Entry 6O2Q (electron microscopy, 3.70 A resolution); this record covers chains B and F of the 12 polymer chains in the assembly.

== Chain B (and F) ==
Molecule: Tubulin beta chain
Organism: Sus scrofa
Notes: chain F of this document is another copy of the same molecule, construct and numbering; everything in this record applies to it too
Reference sequence: P02554 (TBB_PIG); the author numbering skips numbers that UniProt does not, so the offset changes along the chain: 1-44 = UniProt 1-44; 47-360 = UniProt 45-358; 369-455 = UniProt 359-445
Sequence (445 residues; each row starts with the number of its first residue; note: 10 numbers in that range are skipped by the numbering (no residue carries them; nothing is unmodelled there)):
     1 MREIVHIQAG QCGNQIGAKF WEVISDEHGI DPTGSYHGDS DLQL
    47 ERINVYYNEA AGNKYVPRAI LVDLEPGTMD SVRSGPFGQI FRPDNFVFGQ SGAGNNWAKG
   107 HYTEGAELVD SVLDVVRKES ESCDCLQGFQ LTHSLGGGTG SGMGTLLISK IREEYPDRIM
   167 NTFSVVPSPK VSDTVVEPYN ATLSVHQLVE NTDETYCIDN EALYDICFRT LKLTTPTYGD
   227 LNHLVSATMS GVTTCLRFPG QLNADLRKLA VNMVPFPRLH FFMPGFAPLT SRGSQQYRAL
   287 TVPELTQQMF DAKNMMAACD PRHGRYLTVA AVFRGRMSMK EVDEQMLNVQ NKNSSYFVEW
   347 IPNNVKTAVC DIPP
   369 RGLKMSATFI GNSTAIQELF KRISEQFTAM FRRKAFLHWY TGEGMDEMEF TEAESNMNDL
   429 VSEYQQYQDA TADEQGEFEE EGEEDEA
Not modelled in the structure: 440-455
Small-molecule neighbours:
  - GDP (guanosine-5'-diphosphate): Gly10, Gln11, Cys12, Gln15, Asp69, Glu71, Ala99, Asn101, Ser140, Gly143, Gly144, Thr145, Gly146, Val171, Asp179, Glu183, Asn206, Tyr224, Leu227, Asn228
  - GTP (guanosine-5'-triphosphate): Gln247, Leu248, Lys254
Swiss-Prot annotation at these positions:
  - motif: Met1 to Ile4 (MREI motif)
  - binding site (GTP): Gln11, Glu71, Ser140, Gly144, Thr145, Gly146, Asn206, Asn228
  - binding site (Mg(2+)): Glu71
  - modified residue: Ser40 (Phosphoserine), Lys60 (N6-acetyllysine), Ser174 (Phosphoserine), Thr287 (Phosphothreonine), Thr292 (Phosphothreonine), Arg320 (Omega-N-methylarginine), Glu448 (5-glutamyl polyglutamate)
  - cross-link (Glycyl lysine isopeptide (Lys-Gly)): Lys60 (interchain with G-Cter in ubiquitin), Lys326 (interchain with G-Cter in ubiquitin)

== Interface between chain B and chain F ==
Pairs across the interface - 13 pairs, chain B then chain F:
  Glu55(B) - Ala285(F)
  Ala56(B) - Gln282(F)
  Ala57(B) - Ala285(F)
  Lys60(B) - Gln282(F)
  Val62(B) - Tyr283(F)  hydrophobic
  Gln85(B) - Tyr283(F)  hydrogen bond (backbone-side chain)
  Ile86(B) - Tyr283(F)
  Phe87(B) - Tyr283(F)
  Arg88(B) - Tyr283(F)  hydrogen bond (side chain-backbone)
  Arg88(B) - Arg284(F)
  Pro89(B) - Tyr283(F)
  Asp90(B) - Arg284(F)  salt bridge
  Glu127(B) - Lys338(F)  salt bridge

== Overview ==
The interface between chain B and chain F involves 12 residues on one side and 5 on the other; the contacts
include 2 hydrogen bonds and 2 salt bridges. Among the polar pairs are Asp90(B)-Arg284(F), Glu127(B)-Lys338(F)
and Gln85(B)-Tyr283(F). Ligands of chain B: GDP and GTP.
Chain B and chain F are both Tubulin beta chain (Sus scrofa); the structure, Acetylated Microtubules, was
determined by electron microscopy (same publication as 6O2R, 6O2S and 6O2T).
